2FKY - chain A; structure by X-ray diffraction, 2.30 A resolution.

[Chain A]
Molecule: Kinesin-like protein KIF11
From: Homo sapiens
Notes: fragment: Kinesin-motor domain, residues 1-368
UniProt: P52732 (KIF11_HUMAN); numbering as in UniProt (aligned over 2-368)
Sequence (367 residues; row label = number of the first residue in the row):
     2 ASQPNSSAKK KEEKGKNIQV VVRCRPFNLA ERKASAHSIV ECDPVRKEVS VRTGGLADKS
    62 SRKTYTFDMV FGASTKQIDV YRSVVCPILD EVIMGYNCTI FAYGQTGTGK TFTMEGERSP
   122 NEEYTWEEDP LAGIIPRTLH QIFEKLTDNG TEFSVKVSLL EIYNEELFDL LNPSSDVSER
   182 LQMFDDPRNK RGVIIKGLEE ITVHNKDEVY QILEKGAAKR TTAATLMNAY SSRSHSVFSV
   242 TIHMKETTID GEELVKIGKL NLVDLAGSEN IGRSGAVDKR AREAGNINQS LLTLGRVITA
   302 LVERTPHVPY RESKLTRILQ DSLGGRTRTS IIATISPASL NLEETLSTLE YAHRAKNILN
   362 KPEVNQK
Unresolved in the structure: 2-17, 272-286, 363-368
Bound ions: Mg2+: Thr112 (together with ADP)
Ligand contacts:
  - ADP (adenosine-5'-diphosphate): Arg24, Arg26, Pro27, Gln106, Thr107, Gly108, Thr109, Gly110, Lys111, Thr112, Phe113, Glu118
  - N2T ((2S)-4-(2,5-difluorophenyl)-N-methyl-2-phenyl-N-piperidin-4-yl-2,5-dihydro-1H-pyrrole-1-carboxamide): Glu116, Gly117, Glu118, Arg119, Trp127, Ala133, Ile136, Pro137, Leu160, Tyr211, Leu214, Glu215, Gly217, Ala218, Arg221, Phe239
UniProt features mapped onto this chain:
  - binding site (ATP): Gly105 to Thr112
  - modified residue: Lys146 (N6-acetyllysine)
  - natural variant: Phe144 (F144L: In MCLMR), Arg234 (R234C: In MCLMR), Ser235 (S235C: In MCLMR)

[Summary]
Bound to chain A: ADP and compound N2T. UniProt lists 8 ATP-binding residues.
Chain A is Kinesin-like protein KIF11 (Homo sapiens); the structure, crystal structure of KSP in complex with
inhibitor 13, was determined by X-ray diffraction together with 2FL2 and 2FL6 from the same study.
